PDB entry 7OPP | X-ray diffraction, 2.32 A resolution | chains A and C

== Chain A (and C) ==
Protein: Synaptotagmin-like protein 2, Ras-related protein Rab-27A
Source organism: Homo sapiens
Notes: EC 3.6.5.2; chain C of this document is another copy of the same molecule, construct and numbering; everything in this record applies to it too
Reference sequence: chimeric construct of Q9HCH5, P51159: residues -35 to -8 from Q9HCH5 (SYTL2_HUMAN) positions 5-32 (UniProt number = residue number + 40); residues 1-192 from P51159 positions 1-192 (same numbers)
Chain sequence (230 residues; each row starts with the number of its first residue; numbers below 1 keep their minus sign (His-37 is residue -37)):
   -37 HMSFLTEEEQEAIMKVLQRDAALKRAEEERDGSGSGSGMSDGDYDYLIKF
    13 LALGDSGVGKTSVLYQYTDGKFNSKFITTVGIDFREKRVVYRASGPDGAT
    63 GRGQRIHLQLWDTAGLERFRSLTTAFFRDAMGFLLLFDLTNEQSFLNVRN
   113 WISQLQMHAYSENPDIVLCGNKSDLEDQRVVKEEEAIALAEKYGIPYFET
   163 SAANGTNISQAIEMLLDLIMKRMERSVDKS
Not modelled in the structure: -6 to 4, 60-64, 189-192 (chain C: -8 to 3, 57-61, 189-192)
Sequence notes: expression tag (-37 to -36); linker (-7 to 0); engineered mutation Leu78 (Gln in P51159), Ser123 (Cys in P51159), Ser188 (Cys in P51159)
Bound ions: Mg2+: Thr23, Thr41 (together with GMP-PNP)
Ligand contacts: GMP-PNP (GNP; phosphoaminophosphonic acid-guanylate ester): Asp17, Ser18, Gly19, Val20, Gly21, Lys22, Thr23, Ser24, Phe34, Asn35, Ser36, Lys37, Phe38, Ile39, Thr40, Thr41, Thr75, Ala76, Gly77, Asn133, Lys134, Asp136, Leu137, Ser163, Ala164, Ala165
Swiss-Prot annotation at these positions:
  - motif: Phe38 to Phe46 (Effector region)
  - binding site (GTP): Gly16 to Ser24, Asn133 to Asp136, Ser163 to Ala165
  - modified residue: Ser2 (N-acetylserine)

== Chain A / chain C interface ==
Pairs across the interface (76; chain A residue first):
  His-37(A) with Leu-33(C); Thr-32(C); Glu-31(C), hydrogen bond (backbone-backbone)
  Met-36(A) with Phe-34(C), hydrophobic; Leu-33(C)
  Ser-35(A) with Phe-34(C); Leu-33(C), hydrogen bond (backbone-backbone)
  Phe-34(A) with Met-36(C), hydrophobic; Ser-35(C); Phe-34(C), hydrophobic
  Leu-33(A) with Ser-35(C), hydrogen bond (backbone-backbone)
  Gln-28(A) with Ser-35(C), hydrogen bond; Glu79(C), hydrogen bond (side chain-backbone)
  Ile-25(A) with Ser83(C)
  Met-24(A) with Ser83(C); Thr86(C); Gln116(C); His120(C)
  Leu-21(A) with Ser83(C); Thr86(C); Ala87(C), hydrophobic; His120(C)
  Gln-20(A) with Met119(C); His120(C)
  Asp-18(A) with Arg90(C), salt bridge; Tyr122(C), hydrogen bond
  Ala-17(A) with Met119(C); His120(C); Ala121(C); Tyr122(C), hydrophobic
  Lys-14(A) with Arg90(C); Tyr122(C)
  Arg-13(A) with Gln118(C), hydrogen bond (side chain-backbone); Met119(C), hydrogen bond (side chain-backbone); Ala121(C), hydrogen bond (side chain-backbone); Tyr122(C); Ser123(C); Glu124(C)
  Trp73(A) with Arg90(C)
  Glu79(A) with Gln-28(C), hydrogen bond (backbone-side chain)
  Arg80(A) with Gln-28(C)
  Arg82(A) with Gln-28(C); Met-24(C)
  Ser83(A) with Leu-33(C); Gln-28(C), hydrogen bond; Ile-25(C); Met-24(C); Leu-21(C)
  Thr86(A) with Met-24(C)
  Ala87(A) with Leu-21(C); Arg90(C), hydrogen bond (backbone-side chain)
  Phe88(A) with Arg90(C)
  Arg90(A) with Asp-18(C), salt bridge; Trp73(C); Phe88(C); Arg90(C); Asp91(C), salt bridge
  Asp91(A) with Arg90(C), salt bridge
  Gln116(A) with Met-24(C)
  Gln118(A) with Arg-13(C), hydrogen bond (backbone-side chain)
  Met119(A) with Gln-20(C); Ala-17(C); Arg-13(C), hydrogen bond (backbone-side chain)
  His120(A) with Met-24(C); Leu-21(C); Gln-20(C); Ala-17(C)
  Ala121(A) with Ala-17(C); Arg-13(C), hydrogen bond (backbone-side chain)
  Tyr122(A) with Leu-21(C); Asp-18(C), hydrogen bond; Ala-17(C), hydrophobic; Lys-14(C); Arg-13(C)
  Ser123(A) with Arg-13(C)
  Glu124(A) with Arg-13(C)
Also at the interface, not in a pair above, chain A (34 interface residues in all): Phe81, Leu84
Also at the interface, not in a pair above, chain C (34 interface residues in all): Arg80, Arg82, Leu84

== Overview ==
The chain A/chain C interface involves 34 residues from each chain; the contacts include 16 hydrogen bonds and
4 salt bridges. Among the polar pairs are Asp-18(A)-Arg90(C), Arg90(A)-Asp91(C) and Gln-28(A)-Ser-35(C). Chain
A binds GMP-PNP. UniProt lists 16 GTP-binding residues on chain A.
Both chains are Synaptotagmin-like protein 2, Ras-related protein Rab-27A (Homo sapiens). Entry 7OPP (Crystal
structure of the Rab27a fusion with Slp2a-RBDa1 effector for SF4 pocket drug targeting) was determined by
X-ray diffraction (same publication as 7OPQ).
